PDB entry 5ZB2 | X-ray diffraction, 2.30 A resolution | chains A and B

== Chain A ==
Name: DNA repair protein RAD7
From: Saccharomyces cerevisiae (strain ATCC 204508 / S288c)
Reference sequence: P06779 (RAD7_YEAST); residue numbers follow UniProt; this construct covers 165-565
Chain sequence (405 residues; row label = number of the first residue in the row):
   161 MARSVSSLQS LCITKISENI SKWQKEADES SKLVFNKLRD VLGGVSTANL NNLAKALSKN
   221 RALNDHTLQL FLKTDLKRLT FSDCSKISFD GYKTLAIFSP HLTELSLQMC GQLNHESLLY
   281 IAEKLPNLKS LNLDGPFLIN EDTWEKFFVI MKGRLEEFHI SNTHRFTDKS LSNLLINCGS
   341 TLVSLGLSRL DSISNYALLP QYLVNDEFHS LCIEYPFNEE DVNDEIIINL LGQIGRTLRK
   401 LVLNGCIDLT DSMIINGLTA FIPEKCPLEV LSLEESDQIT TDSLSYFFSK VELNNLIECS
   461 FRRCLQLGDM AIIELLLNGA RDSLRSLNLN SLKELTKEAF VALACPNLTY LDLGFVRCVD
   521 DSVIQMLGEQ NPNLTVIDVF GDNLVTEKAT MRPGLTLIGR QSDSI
Unresolved in the structure: 161-163
Differences from the reference sequence: expression tag (161-164)
Residues lining bound ligands:
  - 9FO (3,6,9,12,15,18,21,24,27,30,33,36,39,42,45,48,51,54,57-nonadecaoxanonapentacontane-1,59-diol): Gln184, Asp225, His226, Gln229, Leu232, Ser248, Asp250, Gly251, Lys253, Thr254, Ile257, Phe258, Tyr280
  - 3,6,9,12,15,18-hexaoxaicosane-1,20-diol (P33): Trp183, Gln184, Ala187, Asp188, Ser191, Phe195, Gln229, Ile257, Phe258
  - 2-(2-methoxyethoxy)ethanol (PG0): Leu279, Tyr280, Glu283, Lys284

== Chain B ==
Name: Elongin-C
From: Saccharomyces cerevisiae (strain ATCC 204508 / S288c)
Reference sequence: Q03071 (ELOC_YEAST); aligned to UniProt positions 1-89 over residues 1-89 (the alignment contains insertions or deletions, so no single offset holds)
Chain sequence (103 residues; numbered -13 to 89; the number before each row is that of its first residue; numbers below 1 keep their minus sign (Met-13 is residue -13)):
   -13 MGSSHHHHHH SQGSMSQDFV TLVSKDDKEY EISRSAAMIS PTLKAGRIEL KQFDSHILEK
    47 AVEYLNYNLK YSGVSEDDDE IPEFEIPTEM SLELLLAADY LSI
Unresolved in the structure: -13 to 3, 59-66
Differences from the reference sequence: expression tag (-13 to 0)
Swiss-Prot annotation at these positions:
  - modified residue: Ser2 (N-acetylserine)

== Interface between chain A and chain B ==
Contacting residue pairs (28; chain A residue first):
  Val165(A) - Tyr53(B)  hydrophobic
  Val165(A) - Asn54(B)
  Val165(A) - Tyr57(B)
  Val165(A) - Ser58(B)
  Ser166(A) - Tyr50(B)  hydrogen bond (backbone-side chain)
  Ser167(A) - Tyr50(B)
  Ser167(A) - Ile89(B)
  Leu168(A) - Tyr50(B)  hydrogen bond (backbone-side chain)
  Leu168(A) - Ile72(B)  hydrophobic
  Leu168(A) - Ala84(B)  hydrophobic
  Leu168(A) - Ile89(B)  hydrogen bond (backbone-backbone)
  Gln169(A) - Leu81(B)
  Gln169(A) - Ala84(B)
  Gln169(A) - Asp85(B)
  Gln169(A) - Ser88(B)
  Gln169(A) - Ile89(B)
  Leu171(A) - Phe70(B)  hydrophobic
  Leu171(A) - Ile72(B)  hydrophobic
  Cys172(A) - Ile72(B)
  Cys172(A) - Ser77(B)
  Cys172(A) - Leu80(B)  hydrophobic
  Cys172(A) - Leu81(B)
  Lys175(A) - Ile72(B)
  Lys175(A) - Thr74(B)
  Ile176(A) - Ser77(B)
  Ile176(A) - Leu78(B)  hydrophobic
  Ile176(A) - Leu81(B)  hydrophobic
  Asn179(A) - Thr74(B)  hydrogen bond
Also at the interface, not in a pair above, chain A (12 interface residues in all): Ser164, Ile173
Also at the interface, not in a pair above, chain B (17 interface residues in all): Ile67

== In short ==
12 residues of chain A face 17 of chain B across their interface, with 4 hydrogen bonds. Among the polar pairs
are Ser166(A)-Tyr50(B), Leu168(A)-Tyr50(B) and Asn179(A)-Thr74(B). Bound to chain A:
2-(2-methoxyethoxy)ethanol, 3,6,9,12,15,18-hexaoxaicosane-1,20-diol and compound 9FO.
Chain A is DNA repair protein RAD7 and chain B is Elongin-C, both from Saccharomyces cerevisiae (strain ATCC
204508 / S288c); the structure, Crystal structure of Rad7 and Elc1 complex in yeast, was determined by X-ray
diffraction.
